Entry 7Q90 (X-ray diffraction, 1.60 A resolution); this record covers chain A.

Chain A:
Molecule: Tau-tubulin kinase 2
Organism: Homo sapiens
Notes: EC 2.7.11.1
UniProtKB: Q6IQ55 (TTBK2_HUMAN); residues 1-299 here = UniProt positions 1-299
Sequence (300 residues; numbered 0 to 299; the number before each row is that of its first residue; numbering starts at 0):
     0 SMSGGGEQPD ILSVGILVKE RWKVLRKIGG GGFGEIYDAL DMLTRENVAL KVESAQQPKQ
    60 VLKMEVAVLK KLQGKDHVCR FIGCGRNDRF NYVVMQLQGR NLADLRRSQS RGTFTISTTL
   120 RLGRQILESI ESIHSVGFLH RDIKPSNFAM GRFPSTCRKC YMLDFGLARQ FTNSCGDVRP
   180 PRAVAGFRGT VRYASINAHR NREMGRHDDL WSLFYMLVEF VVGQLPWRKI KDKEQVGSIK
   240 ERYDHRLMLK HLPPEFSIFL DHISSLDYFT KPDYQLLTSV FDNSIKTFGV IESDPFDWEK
Unresolved in the structure: 0-5
Construct notes: expression tag (0); conflict P8 (Leu in Q6IQ55)
Small-molecule neighbours: 9IS (N-[4-(4-methoxyphenoxy)phenyl]-7H-pyrrolo[2,3-d]pyrimidin-4-amine): I27, G28, I35, A48, K50, C78, M94, Q95, L96, Q97, N100, A102, D103, S145, L162
Reported in the primary citation:
  - binding site for 9IS: Q95, Q97, G98, N100

Overview:
Ligands of chain A: compound 9IS. The paper reports a binding site for 9IS at Q95, Q97 and G98 among others.
Chain A is Tau-tubulin kinase 2 (Homo sapiens); the structure, Crystal structure of TTBK2 in complex with
VNG1.63 (compound 32), was determined by X-ray diffraction (same publication as 7QHW, 7Q8V, 7Q8W, 7Q8Y and
7Q8Z).
